7T2R - chains A and C of the 10 polymer chains in the assembly; structure by electron microscopy, 3.20 A resolution.

== Chain A ==
Molecule: NiFe hydrogenase subunit A
Source organism: Acetomicrobium mobile
Reference sequence: I4BYB4 (I4BYB4_ACEMN); residues 1-692 here = UniProt positions 1-692
Sequence (692 residues; each row starts with the number of its first residue):
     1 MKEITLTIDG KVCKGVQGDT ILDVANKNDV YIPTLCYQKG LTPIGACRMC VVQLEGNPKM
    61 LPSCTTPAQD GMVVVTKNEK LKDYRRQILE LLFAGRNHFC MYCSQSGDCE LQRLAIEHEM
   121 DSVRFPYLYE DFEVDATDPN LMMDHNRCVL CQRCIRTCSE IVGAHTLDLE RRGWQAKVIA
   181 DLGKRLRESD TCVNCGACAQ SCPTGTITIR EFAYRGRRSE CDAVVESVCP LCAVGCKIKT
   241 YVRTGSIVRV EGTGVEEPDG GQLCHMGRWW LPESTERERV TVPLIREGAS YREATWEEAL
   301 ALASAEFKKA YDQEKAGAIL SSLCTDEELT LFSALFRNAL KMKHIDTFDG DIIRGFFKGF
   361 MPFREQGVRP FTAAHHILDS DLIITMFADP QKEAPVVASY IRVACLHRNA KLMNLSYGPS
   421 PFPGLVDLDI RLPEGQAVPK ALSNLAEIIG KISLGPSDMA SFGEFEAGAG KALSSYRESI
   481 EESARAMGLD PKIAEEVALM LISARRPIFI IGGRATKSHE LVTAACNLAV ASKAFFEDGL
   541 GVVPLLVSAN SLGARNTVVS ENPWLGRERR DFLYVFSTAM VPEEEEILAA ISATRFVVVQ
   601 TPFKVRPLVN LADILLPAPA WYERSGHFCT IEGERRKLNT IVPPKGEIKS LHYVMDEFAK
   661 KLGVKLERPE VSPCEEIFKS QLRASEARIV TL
Not modelled in the structure: 453-478, 692
Disulfides: C629-C674
Ion coordination: 2Fe-2S cluster Fe: C47, C50, C64; 4Fe-4S cluster Fe site 1: H98, C100, C103, C109; 4Fe-4S cluster Fe site 2: C148, C154, C202; 4Fe-4S cluster Fe site 3 near C236 (its only coordinating residue here)
Small-molecule neighbours:
  - 2Fe-2S cluster (FES): T34, L35, C36, Y37, I44, G45, A46, C47, R48, C50, C64
  - 4Fe-4S cluster (SF4), molecule 1: F93, H98, F99, C100, C103, Q105, S106, C109, L111, Q112, R147, T204, G205
  - 4Fe-4S cluster (SF4), molecule 2: L141, C158, V162, A164, T166, L167, L186, C192, V193, N194, C195, G196, A197, C198
  - 4Fe-4S cluster (SF4), molecule 3: C148, V149, L150, C151, Q152, R153, C154, V178, S201, C202, P203, T204, T206, I207
  - 4Fe-4S cluster (SF4), molecule 4: C229, L231, C232, V234, G235, C236, L263, C264, M266, G267, P395, V396

== Chain C ==
Molecule: NiFe hydrogenase subunit C
Source organism: Acetomicrobium mobile
Reference sequence: I4BYB8 (I4BYB8_ACEMN); residues 1-156 here = UniProt positions 1-156
Sequence (156 residues; numbered 1 to 156; the number before each row is that of its first residue):
     1 MALSTVDVVE KVKEIVAPWK GKQGGLIPIL QEVQRELGYL PEEALLTISR ELKMPKAEVY
    61 GVATFYAQFH LKPRGRHVIR VCRGTACHVR GSLQILEKVK QMLGIEENET TDDLRFTLEP
   121 VACLGACGLA PVMMVDEDTH GRMTPDKIQA ILDKYQ
Not modelled in the structure: 1-4
Ion coordination: 2Fe-2S cluster Fe: C87, C127
Small-molecule neighbours: 2Fe-2S cluster (FES): C82, G84, A86, C87, C123, L124, G125, A126, C127, V132

== Interface between chain A and chain C ==
Pairs across the interface (24; chain A residue first):
  H165(A) with P55(C); A57(C); E58(C), salt bridge
  T166(A) with A57(C)
  D168(A) with A57(C); E58(C)
  L169(A) with G61(C)
  E170(A) with G61(C); T64(C), hydrogen bond (backbone-side chain)
  R171(A) with T64(C)
  R172(A) with F65(C); A67(C)
  I179(A) with Y60(C), hydrophobic
  D181(A) with K56(C)
  L182(A) with E42(C); L45(C), hydrophobic; K56(C); Y60(C), hydrophobic
  G183(A) with Y60(C)
  L406(A) with P55(C), hydrophobic
  G424(A) with K53(C)
  L425(A) with K53(C)
  V426(A) with K53(C)
  D427(A) with K53(C)
Also at the interface, not in a pair above, chain A (19 interface residues in all): L167, A180, K184
Also at the interface, not in a pair above, chain C (14 interface residues in all): L46, Y66

== Summary ==
Chain A and chain C form an interface of 19 and 14 residues respectively, with 1 hydrogen bond and 1 salt
bridge. Among the polar pairs are H165(A)-E58(C) and E170(A)-T64(C). Ligands of chain A: 2Fe-2S cluster and 4
copies of 4Fe-4S cluster.
Here chain A is NiFe hydrogenase subunit A and chain C is NiFe hydrogenase subunit C, both from Acetomicrobium
mobile. Entry 7T2R (Structure of electron bifurcating Ni-Fe hydrogenase complex HydABCSL in FMN-free apo
state) was determined by electron microscopy together with 7T30 from the same study.
